Entry 5DIK (X-ray diffraction, 1.90 A resolution); this record covers chains A and C of the 3 polymer chains in the assembly.

[Chain A (and C)]
Molecule: Alkyl hydroperoxide reductase AhpD
Organism: Legionella pneumophila
Notes: EC 1.11.1.15; chain C of this document is another copy of the same molecule, construct and numbering; everything in this record applies to it too
UniProt: A0A0C9P2U2 (A0A0C9P2U2_LEGPN); residue numbers follow UniProt; this construct covers 1-113
Amino-acid sequence (121 residues; numbered -7 to 113; the number before each row is that of its first residue; numbers below 1 keep their minus sign (Met-7 is residue -7)):
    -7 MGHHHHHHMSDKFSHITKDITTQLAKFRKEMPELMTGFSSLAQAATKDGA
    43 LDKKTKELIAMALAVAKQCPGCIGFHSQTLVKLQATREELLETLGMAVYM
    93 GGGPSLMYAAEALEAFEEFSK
Unresolved in the structure: -7 to 1
Sequence notes: expression tag (-7 to 0)
Cystine bridges: Cys61-Cys64
From the paper describing this entry:
  - contacts within the chain: Glu49-His68 (hydrogen bond), Cys64-His68 (water-mediated contact)
  - conformationally variable residues (side-chain flip): Cys61, Cys64
  - catalytic residues: Glu49, Cys61, Cys64, His68, Tyr91, Tyr100 (proposed by the authors, not directly observed)

[Chain A / chain C interface]
Residue-residue contacts (28; chain A residue first):
  Gln60(A) - Lys59(C)  hydrogen bond (side chain-backbone)
  Gln60(A) - Gln60(C)
  Arg79(A) - Glu22(C)  salt bridge
  Leu83(A) - Phe19(C)  hydrophobic
  Leu83(A) - Glu22(C)
  Leu83(A) - Met23(C)
  Gly87(A) - Leu26(C)
  Val90(A) - Phe30(C)  hydrophobic
  Gly94(A) - Phe30(C)
  Gly95(A) - Phe30(C)
  Gly95(A) - Cys64(C)
  Pro96(A) - Cys64(C)  hydrophobic
  Leu98(A) - Leu16(C)  hydrophobic
  Leu98(A) - Phe30(C)  hydrophobic
  Met99(A) - Ile12(C)  hydrophobic
  Met99(A) - Cys61(C)  hydrophobic
  Met99(A) - Cys64(C)  hydrophobic
  Met99(A) - Phe67(C)  hydrophobic
  Tyr100(A) - Gln60(C)
  Tyr100(A) - Cys61(C)  hydrophobic
  Tyr100(A) - Pro62(C)
  Ala101(A) - Phe19(C)
  Ala102(A) - Gln15(C)
  Ala102(A) - Phe19(C)
  Leu105(A) - Gln15(C)
  Leu105(A) - Phe19(C)  hydrophobic
  Glu106(A) - Gln15(C)
  Glu109(A) - Lys18(C)  salt bridge
Other interface residues (no listed pair), chain A (19 interface residues in all): Glu80, Glu84, Leu86
Other interface residues (no listed pair), chain C (17 interface residues in all): Met27, Gly63
The authors on this interface:
  - specific contacts: Tyr100(A)-Cys61(C)

[In short]
The interface between chain A and chain C involves 19 residues on one side and 17 on the other, with 1
hydrogen bond and 2 salt bridges. Polar pairs include Arg79(A)-Glu22(C), Glu109(A)-Lys18(C) and
Gln60(A)-Lys59(C). The authors report a contact between Tyr100(A) and Cys61(C). The paper reports catalytic
residues Glu49(A), Cys61(A) and Cys64(A) among others; conformational variability at Cys61(A) and Cys64(A).
Chain A and chain C are both Alkyl hydroperoxide reductase AhpD (Legionella pneumophila); the structure,
Crystal structure of apo-lpg0406, a carboxymuconolactone decarboxylase family protein from Legionella
pneumophila, was determined by X-ray diffraction together with 5DIP from the same study.
